PDB entry 7OZ3 | electron microscopy, 4.46 A resolution (low resolution: residue-level contacts below are approximate; hydrogen-bond / salt-bridge calls are withheld) | chains B and F of the 6 polymer chains in the assembly

Chain B:
Name: GntR family transcriptional regulator
Source organism: Streptococcus agalactiae
Reference sequence: K0JNC6 (K0JNC6_STRAG); numbering as in UniProt (aligned over 1-213)
Sequence (215 residues; each row starts with the number of its first residue; numbers below 1 keep their minus sign (Gly-1 is residue -1)):
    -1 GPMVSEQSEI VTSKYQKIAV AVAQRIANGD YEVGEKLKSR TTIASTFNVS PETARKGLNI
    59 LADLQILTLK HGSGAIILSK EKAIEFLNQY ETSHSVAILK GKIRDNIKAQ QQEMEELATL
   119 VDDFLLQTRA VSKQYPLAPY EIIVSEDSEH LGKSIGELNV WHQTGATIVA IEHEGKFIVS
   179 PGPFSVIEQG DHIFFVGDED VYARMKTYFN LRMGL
Disordered / not traced: -1 to 7, 211-213
Construct notes: expression tag (-1 to 0)
Small-molecule neighbours: 2BA ((2R,3R,3aS,5R,7aR,9R,10R,10aS,12R,14aR)-2,9-bis(6-amino-9H-purin-9-yl)octahydro-2H,7H-difuro[3,2-d:3',2'-j][1,3,7,9,2,8 ]tetraoxadiphosphacyclododecine-3,5,10,12-tetrol 5,12-dioxide): Ile153, Gly154, Asn157, Val158, Trp159, His160, Ala164, Thr165, Ile166, Pro179, Gly180, Pro181
What the authors report for this chain:
  - binding site for pBusA_for: Lys36, Arg38, Arg53, Lys54, Gly70, Gly72
  - mutagenesis - W159A: increased binding to target DNA

Chain F:
Molecule: pBusA_rev
Source organism: Streptococcus agalactiae
Sequence (152 nucleotides; each row starts with the number of its first residue; numbers below 1 keep their minus sign (DA-79 is residue -79)):
   -79 ATAGGATCCG TGTCTTATCT ATAAAGTGAC GTTGAGTTAT CGTAAAAGGG TAGTCACTTT
   -19 TTTACTCAAA AAAATAAACT GCCGAGACAG ACCATAACTA TAATATCATG TATGGTCTCT
    41 TTATGTCAAC ACCTTGCTTA GAGAAGCTTT AT
Disordered / not traced: -79 to 2, 47-72

How chain B and chain F interact:
Contacting residue pairs - 14 pairs, chain B then chain F:
  Lys36(B) - DA9(F)
  Lys36(B) - DG10(F)
  Ser37(B) - DG10(F)
  Arg38(B) - DA9(F)
  Arg38(B) - DG10(F)
  Thr39(B) - DA9(F)
  Glu50(B) - DA11(F)
  Glu50(B) - DC12(F)
  Arg53(B) - DA11(F)
  Arg53(B) - DC12(F)
  Leu67(B) - DA11(F)
  Lys68(B) - DG10(F)
  His69(B) - DG10(F)
  Gly70(B) - DG10(F)
Also at the interface, not in a pair above, chain B (13 interface residues in all): Leu35, Ser71, Gly72
Also at the interface, not in a pair above, chain F (5 interface residues in all): DC8

Summary:
Chain B and chain F form an interface of 13 and 5 residues respectively. Bound to chain B: compound 2BA. From
the paper: a binding site for pBusA_for at Lys36(B), Arg38(B) and Arg53(B) among others; W159A of chain B
increases binding to target DNA.
Chain B is GntR family transcriptional regulator and chain F is pBusA_rev, both from Streptococcus agalactiae;
the structure, S. agalactiae BusR in complex with its busA-promotor DNA, was determined by electron microscopy
(same publication as 7B5T, 7B5U, 7B5W and 7B5Y).
